PDB entry 7NZF | X-ray diffraction, 1.90 A resolution | chains AAA and BBB of the 3 polymer chains in the assembly

# Chain AAA
Name: HLA class II histocompatibility antigen, DR alpha chain
Organism: Homo sapiens
Amino-acid sequence (180 residues; numbered 1 to 180; the number before each row is that of its first residue):
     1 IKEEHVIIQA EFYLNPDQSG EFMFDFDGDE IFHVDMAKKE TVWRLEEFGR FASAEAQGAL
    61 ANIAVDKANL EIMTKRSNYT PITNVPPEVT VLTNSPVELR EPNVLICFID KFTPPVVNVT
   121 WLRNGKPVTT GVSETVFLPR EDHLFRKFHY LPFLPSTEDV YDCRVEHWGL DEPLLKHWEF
Disulfides: Cys107-Cys163
Covalent attachments: N-acetylglucosamine (NAG) linked to Asn78, Asn118

# Chain BBB
Name: HLA class II histocompatibility antigen, DR beta chain
Organism: Homo sapiens
Amino-acid sequence (191 residues; each row starts with the number of its first residue):
     1 GDTRPRFLEQ VKHECHFFNG TERVRFLDRY FYHQEEYVRF DSDVGEYRAV TELGRPDAEY
    61 WNSQKDLLEQ KRAAVDTYCR HNYGVGESFT VQRRVYPEVT VYPAKTQPLQ HHNLLVCSVN
   121 GFYPGSIEVR WFRNGQEEKT GVVSTGLIQN GDWTFQTLVM LETVPRSGEV YTCQVEHPSL
   181 TSPLTVEWRA R
Unresolved in the structure: 1, 105-112, 165-168, 191
Disulfides: Cys15-Cys79, Cys117-Cys173

# How chain AAA and chain BBB interact
Pairs across the interface (118):
  Lys2(AAA) with Phe18(BBB)
  Glu3(AAA) with His16(BBB); Phe17(BBB); Phe18(BBB)
  Glu4(AAA) with Phe17(BBB), hydrogen bond (backbone-backbone); Asn19(BBB); Gly20(BBB), hydrogen bond (side chain-backbone)
  His5(AAA) with Cys15(BBB); His16(BBB); Phe17(BBB), hydrogen bond (backbone-backbone); Val91(BBB)
  Val6(AAA) with Cys15(BBB); His16(BBB)
  Ile7(AAA) with His13(BBB); Glu14(BBB); Cys15(BBB), hydrogen bond (backbone-backbone); Phe17(BBB), hydrophobic
  Ile8(AAA) with Lys12(BBB); His13(BBB)
  Gln9(AAA) with Val11(BBB); Lys12(BBB); His13(BBB), hydrogen bond (backbone-backbone); Tyr78(BBB), hydrogen bond
  Ala10(AAA) with Val11(BBB)
  Glu11(AAA) with Gln10(BBB); Val11(BBB), hydrogen bond (backbone-backbone); His13(BBB), salt bridge
  Phe12(AAA) with Leu8(BBB), hydrophobic; Glu9(BBB)
  Tyr13(AAA) with Phe7(BBB); Leu8(BBB); Glu9(BBB), hydrogen bond (backbone-backbone)
  Leu14(AAA) with Arg6(BBB); Phe7(BBB)
  Asn15(AAA) with Arg6(BBB); Phe7(BBB), hydrogen bond (backbone-backbone)
  Pro16(AAA) with Arg4(BBB); Pro5(BBB); Arg6(BBB)
  Asp17(AAA) with Arg6(BBB), salt bridge
  Phe24(AAA) with Tyr78(BBB); Asn82(BBB)
  Phe26(AAA) with Thr90(BBB); Val91(BBB); Tyr123(BBB); Trp153(BBB), hydrophobic
  Asp27(AAA) with Gln149(BBB), hydrogen bond (backbone-side chain)
  Gly28(AAA) with Gln149(BBB)
  Asp29(AAA) with Tyr123(BBB); Gln149(BBB), hydrogen bond; Gly151(BBB); Trp153(BBB), hydrogen bond (side chain-backbone)
  Glu30(AAA) with Trp153(BBB), hydrogen bond (backbone-side chain)
  Ile31(AAA) with Trp153(BBB), hydrophobic
  Arg44(AAA) with Gly151(BBB), hydrogen bond (side chain-backbone); Asp152(BBB); Trp153(BBB)
  Leu45(AAA) with Arg93(BBB)
  Glu47(AAA) with Arg93(BBB), salt bridge
  Phe48(AAA) with Phe89(BBB), hydrophobic; Trp153(BBB)
  Phe51(AAA) with Phe89(BBB), hydrophobic
  Ala52(AAA) with Val85(BBB), hydrophobic
  Asp66(AAA) with Glu9(BBB); Val11(BBB)
  Leu70(AAA) with Phe7(BBB); Leu8(BBB); Glu9(BBB)
  Met73(AAA) with Glu9(BBB); Tyr32(BBB), hydrophobic; Tyr37(BBB); Asp57(BBB)
  Thr74(AAA) with Phe7(BBB); Tyr32(BBB)
  Arg76(AAA) with Leu53(BBB), hydrogen bond (side chain-backbone); Pro56(BBB); Asp57(BBB), salt bridge
  Ser77(AAA) with Tyr32(BBB), hydrogen bond; Leu53(BBB)
  Thr80(AAA) with Phe7(BBB); Tyr32(BBB), hydrogen bond (backbone-side chain); His33(BBB), hydrogen bond (backbone-side chain)
  Pro81(AAA) with Pro5(BBB), hydrophobic; Arg6(BBB); Phe7(BBB), hydrophobic; His33(BBB)
  Ile82(AAA) with Arg6(BBB), hydrogen bond (backbone-backbone); Leu8(BBB), hydrophobic; His33(BBB), hydrogen bond (backbone-side chain)
  Thr93(AAA) with Gln156(BBB), hydrogen bond (backbone-side chain)
  Asn94(AAA) with Asn120(BBB), hydrogen bond (backbone-side chain)
  Ser95(AAA) with Asn120(BBB)
  Pro96(AAA) with Thr100(BBB); Ser118(BBB); Asn120(BBB)
  Ile106(AAA) with Asn150(BBB)
  Thr113(AAA) with Leu8(BBB); Gln34(BBB)
  Pro139(AAA) with Lys12(BBB)
  Arg140(AAA) with Lys12(BBB), hydrogen bond (backbone-side chain)
  Asp142(AAA) with Gln34(BBB)
  His143(AAA) with Gln10(BBB), hydrogen bond (backbone-side chain); Lys12(BBB); Arg29(BBB); Phe31(BBB); Gln34(BBB)
  Leu144(AAA) with Gln34(BBB)
  Phe145(AAA) with Leu8(BBB), hydrophobic; Gln10(BBB)
  Arg146(AAA) with Gln149(BBB), hydrogen bond
  Phe148(AAA) with Gln149(BBB); Asn150(BBB); Gly151(BBB)
  Tyr150(AAA) with Asn150(BBB), hydrogen bond (side chain-backbone); Gly151(BBB); Asp152(BBB)
  Trp168(AAA) with Asp2(BBB); Arg6(BBB)
Also at the interface, not in a pair above, chain AAA (62 interface residues in all): Ile1, Asn62, Asn69, Tyr79, Leu92, Pro114, Pro115, Thr135
Also at the interface, not in a pair above, chain BBB (50 interface residues in all): Tyr30, Gly54, Tyr83, Tyr102, Ile148, Phe155

# Summary
62 residues of chain AAA and 50 residues of chain BBB are in contact; the contacts include 26 hydrogen bonds
and 4 salt bridges. Polar pairs include Glu11(AAA)-His13(BBB), Asp17(AAA)-Arg6(BBB) and Glu47(AAA)-Arg93(BBB).
Covalently linked N-acetylglucosamine: at Asn78(AAA) and Asn118(AAA).
Chain AAA is HLA class II histocompatibility antigen, DR alpha chain and chain BBB is HLA class II
histocompatibility antigen, DR beta chain, both from Homo sapiens; the structure, Crystal structure of HLA-DR4
in complex with a mutated human collagen type II peptide, was determined by X-ray diffraction (same
publication as 7NZE, 7NZH and 7O00).
